Entry 8QM5 (X-ray diffraction, 1.89 A resolution); this record covers chains A and B.

Chain A (and B):
Name: Eukaryotic translation initiation factor 4E
Source organism: Homo sapiens
Notes: chain B of this document is another copy of the same molecule, construct and numbering; everything in this record applies to it too
UniProt: P06730 (IF4E_HUMAN); residues 36-217 here = UniProt positions 36-217
Sequence (215 residues; numbered 3 to 217; the number before each row is that of its first residue):
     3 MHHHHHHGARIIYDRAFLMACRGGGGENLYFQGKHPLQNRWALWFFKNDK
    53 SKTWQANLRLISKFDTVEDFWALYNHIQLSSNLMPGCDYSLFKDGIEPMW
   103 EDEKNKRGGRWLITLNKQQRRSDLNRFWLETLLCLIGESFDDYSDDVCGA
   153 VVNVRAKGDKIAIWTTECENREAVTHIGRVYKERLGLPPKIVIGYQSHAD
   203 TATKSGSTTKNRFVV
Unresolved in the structure: 3-10 (chain B: 3-8, 26-34)
Sequence notes: initiating methionine (3); expression tag (4-35); conflict Asn-127 (Asp in P06730)
Residues lining bound ligands: W4U (1-(4-chlorophenyl)cyclopentane-1-carboxylic acid): Leu-45, Tyr-76, Ile-79, Gln-80, Ser-83, Leu-85, Tyr-91, Leu-126, Asn-127, Trp-130, Leu-134, Val-154
Curated features (UniProtKB/Swiss-Prot):
  - region (EIF4EBP1/2/3 binding): His-37 to Gln-40, Trp-73 to Asn-77, Glu-132 to Gly-139
  - binding site (mRNA): Trp-56, Gln-57, Trp-102, Glu-103, Arg-157 to Lys-162, Thr-205 to Ser-207
  - site: Lys-159 (Microbial infection: Interaction with potato virus Y VPg)
  - modified residue: Ser-209 (Phosphoserine)
From the paper describing this entry:
  - binding site for W4U: Tyr-76, Gln-80, Ser-83, Asn-127
  - conformationally variable residues (loop rearrangement): Gln-80 to Met-86
  - mutagenesis - W56A, S209A: unchanged binding to eIF4G
  - mutagenesis - W73F, L85R, L134R: decreased binding to eIF4G
  - mutagenesis - W56A, W73F/L85R: decreased growth
  - mutagenesis - W73F, L85R, S209A: unchanged growth
  - mutagenesis - W73F, W73F/L85R, L85R, L134R: decreased stability
  - post-translational modification sites: Ser-209 (citing earlier work)

How chain A and chain B interact:
Residue-residue contacts - 26 pairs, chain A then chain B:
  Pro-38(A) with His-9(B)
  Arg-42(A) with Ala-11(B), hydrogen bond (side chain-backbone); Ile-13(B)
  Trp-46(A) with Arg-42(B)
  Lys-54(A) with Glu-99(B)
  Gln-57(A) with Leu-62(B); Ile-63(B); Ser-64(B); Lys-65(B), hydrogen bond (backbone-side chain)
  Ala-58(A) with Leu-62(B); Lys-65(B), hydrogen bond (backbone-side chain)
  Leu-60(A) with Arg-42(B), hydrogen bond (backbone-side chain); Lys-65(B), hydrogen bond (backbone-side chain); Asp-96(B)
  Arg-61(A) with Asp-96(B); Gly-97(B)
  Leu-62(A) with Arg-42(B); Asp-67(B); Asp-96(B), hydrogen bond (backbone-side chain)
  Lys-65(A) with Leu-39(B), hydrogen bond (side chain-backbone); Asp-67(B), salt bridge
  Asp-67(A) with His-9(B), salt bridge; Gly-10(B), hydrogen bond (side chain-backbone)
  Thr-68(A) with His-9(B)
  Asp-71(A) with Gly-10(B)
  Asp-96(A) with Pro-38(B)
Also at the interface, not in a pair above, chain A (18 interface residues in all): Leu-39, Thr-55, Gly-97, Glu-99
Also at the interface, not in a pair above, chain B (17 interface residues in all): Gln-40, Thr-68

Summary:
Chain A and chain B form an interface of 18 and 17 residues respectively, with 8 hydrogen bonds and 2 salt
bridges. Polar contacts include Lys-65(A)/Asp-67(B), Asp-67(A)/His-9(B) and Arg-42(A)/Ala-11(B). The paper
reports a binding site for W4U at Tyr-76(A), Gln-80(A) and Ser-83(A) among others; W73F, W73F/L85R and L85R of
chain A, among others, reduce stability; 6 substitutions were tested in all.
Both chains are Eukaryotic translation initiation factor 4E (Homo sapiens). Entry 8QM5 (Potential drug binding
sites for translation initiation factor eIF4E) was determined by X-ray diffraction (same publication as 8QM4,
8QM6, 8QM7, 8QM8 and 8QM9).
